PDB entry 3AI3 | X-ray diffraction, 1.80 A resolution | chains C and G of the 4 polymer chains in the assembly

[Chain C (and G)]
Protein: NADPH-sorbose reductase
Organism: Gluconobacter frateurii
Notes: EC 1.1.1.289; chain G of this document is another copy of the same molecule, construct and numbering; everything in this record applies to it too
UniProtKB: A4PB64 (A4PB64_9PROT); numbering as in UniProt (aligned over 1-263)
Chain sequence (263 residues; row label = number of the first residue in the row):
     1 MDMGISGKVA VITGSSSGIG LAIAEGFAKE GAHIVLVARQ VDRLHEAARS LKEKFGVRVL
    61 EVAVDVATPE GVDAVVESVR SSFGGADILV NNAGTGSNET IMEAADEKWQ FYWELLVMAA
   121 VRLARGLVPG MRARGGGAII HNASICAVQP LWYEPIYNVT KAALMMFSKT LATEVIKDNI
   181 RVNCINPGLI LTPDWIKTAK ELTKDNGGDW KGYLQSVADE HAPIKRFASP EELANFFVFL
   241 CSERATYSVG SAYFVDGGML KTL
Differences from the reference sequence: engineered mutation L116 (His in A4PB64)
Residues lining bound ligands:
  - NADPH (NDP; NADPH dihydro-nicotinamide-adenine-dinucleotide phosphate): G14, S15, S16, S17, G18, I19, G20, V37, A38, R39, Q40, R43, V64, D65, V66, A67, N92, A93, G94, T95, L115, L116, N142, A143, S144, Y157, K161, P187, G188, L189, I190, T192, P193, D194, W195
  - alpha-L-sorbopyranose (SOE): M165, A252, Y253, F254, L260, L263
  - L-sorbose (SOL): T95, G96, S144, I145, C146, L151, Y153, E154, Y157, P187, G188, W195

[Interface between chain C and chain G]
Contacting residue pairs - 74 pairs, chain C then chain G:
  M1(C) with M1(G), hydrogen bond (backbone-backbone); E30(G), hydrogen bond (backbone-side chain); N235(G); V238(G), hydrophobic
  M3(C) with M1(G), hydrophobic
  E30(C) with M1(G), hydrogen bond (side chain-backbone)
  M165(C) with L263(G)
  M166(C) with L263(G), hydrophobic
  K169(C) with L260(G), hydrogen bond (side chain-backbone); T262(G); L263(G)
  I176(C) with P223(G); I224(G), hydrophobic
  L189(C) with Y247(G), hydrogen bond (backbone-side chain)
  P223(C) with I176(G)
  I224(C) with I176(G), hydrophobic; T246(G); Y247(G), hydrophobic
  R226(C) with T246(G); Y247(G), hydrogen bond (backbone-side chain)
  F227(C) with Y247(G)
  A228(C) with Y247(G)
  E232(C) with R244(G); T246(G), hydrogen bond; Y247(G)
  N235(C) with M1(G); F239(G); R244(G), hydrogen bond (side chain-backbone)
  F236(C) with F236(G), hydrophobic; F239(G), hydrophobic; S248(G); Y253(G), hydrophobic
  V238(C) with M1(G), hydrophobic
  F239(C) with N235(G); F236(G), hydrophobic; F239(G), hydrophobic
  L240(C) with F236(G), hydrophobic
  R244(C) with E232(G); N235(G), hydrogen bond (backbone-side chain)
  T246(C) with I224(G); R226(G), hydrogen bond (backbone-side chain); E232(G), hydrogen bond
  Y247(C) with L189(G), hydrogen bond (side chain-backbone); I224(G), hydrophobic; R226(G), hydrogen bond (side chain-backbone); F227(G); A228(G); E232(G); V255(G); D256(G); G257(G), hydrogen bond (backbone-backbone)
  S248(C) with F236(G)
  V249(C) with D256(G); G257(G); G258(G), hydrogen bond (backbone-backbone)
  S251(C) with F254(G); D256(G)
  Y253(C) with F236(G), hydrophobic; Y253(G), hydrophobic; F254(G), hydrogen bond (side chain-backbone)
  F254(C) with S251(G), hydrogen bond (backbone-side chain); Y253(G), hydrogen bond (backbone-side chain)
  V255(C) with Y247(G)
  D256(C) with Y247(G); V249(G); S251(G)
  G257(C) with Y247(G), hydrogen bond (backbone-backbone); V249(G)
  G258(C) with V249(G), hydrogen bond (backbone-backbone)
  L260(C) with K169(G), hydrogen bond (backbone-side chain)
  T262(C) with K169(G)
  L263(C) with M165(G); M166(G), hydrophobic; K169(G)
Also at the interface, not in a pair above, chain C (36 interface residues in all): A222, K261
Also at the interface, not in a pair above, chain G (38 interface residues in all): M3, T173, A222, L240, A252, K261

[Summary]
The interface between chain C and chain G involves 36 residues on one side and 38 on the other; the contacts
include 21 hydrogen bonds. Polar contacts include M1(C)-E30(G), K169(C)-L260(G) and L189(C)-Y247(G). Ligands
of chain C: NADPH, L-sorbose and alpha-L-sorbopyranose.
Both chains are NADPH-sorbose reductase (Gluconobacter frateurii). Entry 3AI3 (The crystal structure of
L-Sorbose reductase from Gluconobacter frateurii complexed with NADPH and L-sorbose) was determined by X-ray
diffraction (same publication as 3AI1 and 3AI2).
